PDB entry 3UBN | X-ray diffraction, 2.51 A resolution | chains A and B of the 6 polymer chains in the assembly

Chain A:
Molecule: Hemagglutinin HA1
Organism: Influenza A virus
Notes: fragment: Ectodomain HA1, residues 18-344
UniProtKB: C3W5S1 (C3W5S1_I09A0); the construct lacks a stretch of the UniProt sequence, so the offset changes along the chain: 11-55 = UniProt 18-62; 56-83 = UniProt 64-91; 84-90 = UniProt 93-99; 91-116 = UniProt 101-126; 3 more segments
Chain sequence (329 residues; row label = number of the first residue in the row; a row labelled like 116A-116C holds insertion residues (116A, then the next letters in order)):
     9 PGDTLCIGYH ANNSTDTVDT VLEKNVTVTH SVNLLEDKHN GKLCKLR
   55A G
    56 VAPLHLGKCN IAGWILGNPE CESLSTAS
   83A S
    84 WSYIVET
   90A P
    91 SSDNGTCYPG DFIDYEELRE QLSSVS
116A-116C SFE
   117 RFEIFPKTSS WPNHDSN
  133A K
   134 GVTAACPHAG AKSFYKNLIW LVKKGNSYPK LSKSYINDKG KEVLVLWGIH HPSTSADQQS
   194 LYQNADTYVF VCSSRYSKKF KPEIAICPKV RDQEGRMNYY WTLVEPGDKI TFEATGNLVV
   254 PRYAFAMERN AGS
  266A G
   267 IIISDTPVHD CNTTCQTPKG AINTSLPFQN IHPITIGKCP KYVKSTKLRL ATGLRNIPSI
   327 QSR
Disordered / not traced: 9-10, 326-329
Sequence notes: expression tag (9-10); engineered mutation Cys205 (Gly219 in C3W5S1), Cys220 (Arg234 in C3W5S1)
Disulfide bonds: Cys52-Cys277, Cys64-Cys76, Cys97-Cys139, Cys281-Cys305
Glycans and other covalent adducts: N-acetylglucosamine (NAG) linked to Asn21, Asn33, Asn94, Asn278
From the paper describing this entry:
  - binding site for N-acetylglucosamine: Asp190
  - binding site for beta-D-galactopyranose: Asp225
  - mutagenesis - G205C/R220C: increased stability (proposed by the authors, not directly observed)
  - mutagenesis - T200A: increased binding to glycan array (citing earlier work)
  - mutagenesis - D225G: increased binding to alpha2-3-linked glycans (citing earlier work)
  - mutagenesis - D225G: decreased binding to alpha2-6-linked glycans (citing earlier work)

Chain B:
Molecule: Hemagglutinin HA2
Organism: Influenza a virus
Notes: fragment: Ectodomain HA2, residues 345-520
UniProtKB: C3W5S1 (C3W5S1_I09A0); residues 1-174 here correspond to UniProt positions 345-518 (UniProt number = residue number + 344)
Chain sequence (177 residues; numbered 1 to 177; the number before each row is that of its first residue):
     1 GLFGAIAGFI EGGWTGMVDG WYGYHHQNEQ GSGYAADLKS TQNAIDEITN KVNSVIEKMN
    61 TQFTAVGKEF NHLEKRIENL NKKVDDGFLD IWTYNAELLV LLENERTLDY HDSNVKNLYE
   121 KVRSQLKNNA KEIGNGCFEF YHKCDNTCME SVKNGTYDYP KYSEEAKLNR EEIDSGR
Disordered / not traced: 175-177
Sequence notes: expression tag (175-177)
Disulfide bonds: Cys144-Cys148

Interface between chain A and chain B:
Cross-chain cystine bridges: Cys14(A)-Cys137(B)
Residue-residue contacts (126):
  Asp11(A) with Gln27(B); Asn28(B); Glu29(B); Phe138(B); Glu139(B); Phe140(B), hydrogen bond (backbone-backbone); Lys143(B); Cys144(B), hydrogen bond (side chain-backbone)
  Thr12(A) with His26(B); Gln27(B), hydrogen bond (backbone-backbone); Phe138(B)
  Leu13(A) with Tyr24(B), hydrophobic; His25(B); His26(B); Cys137(B); Phe138(B), hydrogen bond (backbone-backbone); Phe140(B), hydrophobic; Met149(B), hydrophobic; Val152(B), hydrophobic
  Cys14(A) with Trp14(B); Gly23(B); Tyr24(B); His25(B), hydrogen bond (backbone-backbone); Gly136(B); Cys137(B), disulfide
  Ile15(A) with Ile10(B); Trp14(B); Gly23(B); Tyr24(B), hydrophobic; Val122(B), hydrophobic; Gly136(B), hydrogen bond (backbone-backbone)
  Gly16(A) with Trp14(B); Met17(B); Tyr22(B); Gly23(B), hydrogen bond (backbone-backbone)
  Tyr17(A) with Ile6(B); Ala7(B), hydrogen bond (side chain-backbone); Ile10(B), hydrogen bond (side chain-backbone); Glu11(B); Gly12(B), hydrogen bond (side chain-backbone); Gly13(B); Trp14(B), hydrogen bond (backbone-backbone); Met17(B); Trp21(B)
  His18(A) with Met17(B), hydrogen bond (side chain-backbone); Gly20(B), hydrogen bond (side chain-backbone); Trp21(B), hydrogen bond (backbone-backbone)
  Ala19(A) with Gly13(B); Trp14(B), hydrogen bond (backbone-backbone); Thr15(B)
  Val26(A) with Asn104(B)
  Asp27(A) with Val100(B); Leu101(B); Asn104(B), hydrogen bond (backbone-side chain)
  Thr28(A) with Leu101(B); Asn104(B); Glu105(B), hydrogen bond; Leu108(B)
  Val29(A) with Leu101(B), hydrogen bond (backbone-backbone); Leu102(B), hydrophobic
  Leu30(A) with Glu105(B)
  His38(A) with Trp21(B), hydrogen bond
  Leu42(A) with Val55(B), hydrophobic; Ile56(B), hydrophobic
  Leu54(A) with Phe63(B), hydrophobic
  Arg55(A) with Phe63(B)
  Glu106(A) with Glu69(B); Asn71(B)
  Arg109(A) with Glu69(B), salt bridge
  Glu110(A) with Lys68(B), salt bridge
  Ser266(A) with Ala65(B)
  Gly266A(A) with Ala65(B)
  Ile267(A) with Glu69(B)
  Ser291(A) with Ile56(B)
  Pro293(A) with Met59(B), hydrophobic
  Phe294(A) with Trp92(B), hydrophobic; Ala96(B), hydrophobic
  Pro299(A) with Val66(B)
  Ile300(A) with Val66(B), hydrophobic; Gly67(B)
  Thr301(A) with Thr64(B); Ala65(B); Val66(B), hydrogen bond (backbone-backbone)
  Ile302(A) with Thr64(B)
  Gly303(A) with Gln62(B); Phe63(B); Thr64(B), hydrogen bond (backbone-backbone)
  Lys304(A) with Asn60(B); Thr61(B), hydrogen bond (side chain-backbone)
  Cys305(A) with Thr61(B), hydrogen bond (backbone-side chain)
  Lys307(A) with Thr61(B); Trp92(B)
  Tyr308(A) with Leu89(B), hydrophobic; Trp92(B)
  Val309(A) with Leu89(B), hydrophobic; Trp92(B); Thr93(B)
  Lys310(A) with Leu89(B); Thr93(B), hydrogen bond (backbone-side chain)
  Ser311(A) with Glu97(B), hydrogen bond
  Leu314(A) with Ala96(B), hydrophobic; Glu97(B); Val100(B), hydrophobic
  Arg315(A) with Val100(B); Asn104(B), hydrogen bond (backbone-side chain)
  Leu316(A) with Asn104(B)
  Ala317(A) with Asn104(B), hydrogen bond (backbone-side chain); Thr107(B)
  Thr318(A) with Trp21(B); Ile48(B); Val52(B); Thr107(B); His111(B), hydrogen bond (backbone-side chain)
  Gly319(A) with Trp21(B); Thr107(B); Leu108(B); His111(B), hydrogen bond (backbone-side chain)
  Leu320(A) with Ile6(B), hydrophobic; Trp21(B); His111(B)
  Arg321(A) with Leu108(B)
  Ile323(A) with Ala7(B), hydrophobic; Glu11(B); Gly12(B); Gly13(B), hydrogen bond (backbone-backbone)
  Pro324(A) with Thr15(B)
Also at the interface, not in a pair above, chain A (57 interface residues in all): Lys32, Val34, Val36, Thr37, Val40, Ile269, Leu292, Lys313
Also at the interface, not in a pair above, chain B (67 interface residues in all): Val18, Asp85, Glu103, Val115, Tyr119, Ile133, Asn135, His142, Lys153

In short:
57 residues of chain A face 67 of chain B across their interface; the contacts include 1 disulfide bond, 30
hydrogen bonds and 2 salt bridges. Polar contacts include Arg109(A)-Glu69(B), Glu110(A)-Lys68(B) and
Asp11(A)-Cys144(B). From the paper: a binding site for N-acetylglucosamine at Asp190(A); G205C/R220C of chain
A increase stability; 3 substitutions were tested in all.
Chain A is Hemagglutinin HA1 (Influenza A virus) and chain B is Hemagglutinin HA2 (Influenza a virus); the
structure, Influenza hemagglutinin from the 2009 pandemic in complex with ligand 6SLN, was determined by X-ray
diffraction (same publication as 3UBE, 3UBJ and 3UBQ).
